Entry 5EP4 (X-ray diffraction, 1.50 A resolution); this record covers chain A.

# Chain A
Name: Putative repressor protein luxO
Organism: Photobacterium angustum
Notes: fragment: AAA+ catalytic domain
Reference sequence: Q1ZS18 (Q1ZS18_PHOAS); residue numbers follow UniProt; this construct covers 141-387
Amino-acid sequence (256 residues; each row starts with the number of its first residue):
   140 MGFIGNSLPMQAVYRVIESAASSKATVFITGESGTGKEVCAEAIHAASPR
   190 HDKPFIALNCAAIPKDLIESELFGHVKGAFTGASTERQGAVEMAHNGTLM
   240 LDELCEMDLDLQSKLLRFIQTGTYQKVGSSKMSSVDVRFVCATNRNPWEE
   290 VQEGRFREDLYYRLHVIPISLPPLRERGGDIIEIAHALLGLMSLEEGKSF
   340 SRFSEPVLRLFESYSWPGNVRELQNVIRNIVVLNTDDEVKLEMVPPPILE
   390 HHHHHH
Disordered / not traced: 140, 394-395
Construct notes: initiating methionine (140); expression tag (388-395)
Ligand contacts: ATP (adenosine-5'-triphosphate): Gly-141, Phe-142, Ile-143, Glu-171, Ser-172, Gly-173, Thr-174, Gly-175, Lys-176, Glu-177, Val-178, Asp-241, Glu-242, Asn-283, Arg-316, Ile-323, Val-359, Arg-360, Gln-363

# Summary
Chain A binds ATP.
Chain A is Putative repressor protein luxO (Photobacterium angustum); the structure, Structure, Regulation,
and Inhibition of the Quorum-Sensing Signal Integrator LuxO, was determined by X-ray diffraction, deposited
together with 5EP0, 5EP1, 5EP2 and 5EP3.
